Entry 4FD8 (X-ray diffraction, 1.52 A resolution); this record covers chain A.

[Chain A]
Protein: Beta-lactamase SHV-1
From: Klebsiella pneumoniae
Notes: EC 3.5.2.6
UniProt: P0AD64 (BLA1_KLEPN); the author numbering skips numbers that UniProt does not, so the offset changes along the chain: 26-238 = UniProt 22-234; 240-253 = UniProt 235-248; 255-292 = UniProt 249-286
Chain sequence (265 residues; numbered 26 to 292; 2 numbers in that range are skipped by the numbering (no residue carries them; nothing is unmodelled there); the number before each row is that of its first residue):
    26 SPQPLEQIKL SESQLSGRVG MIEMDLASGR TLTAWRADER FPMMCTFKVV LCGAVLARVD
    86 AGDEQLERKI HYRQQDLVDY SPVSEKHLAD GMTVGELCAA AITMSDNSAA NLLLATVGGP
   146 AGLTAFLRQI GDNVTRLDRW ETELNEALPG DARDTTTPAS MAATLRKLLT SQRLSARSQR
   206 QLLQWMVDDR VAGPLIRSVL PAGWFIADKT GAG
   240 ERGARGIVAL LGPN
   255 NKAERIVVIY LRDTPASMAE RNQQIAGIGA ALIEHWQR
Differences from the reference sequence: engineered mutation Cys70 (Ser66 in P0AD64)
Curated features (UniProtKB/Swiss-Prot):
  - active site: Glu168 (Proton acceptor)
  - binding site (a beta-lactam): Lys73, Ser130, Glu166
Residues lining bound ligands:
  - cyclohexyl-hexyl-beta-D-maltoside (MA4), molecule 1: Ala217, Leu220, Ile221, Arg244, Ile246, Asn276, Ile279, Ala280
  - cyclohexyl-hexyl-beta-D-maltoside (MA4), molecule 2: Ile221, Val224, Leu225, Pro226, Ile231, Ile246, Ala248, Leu250, Val261, Ile263, Ile279, Ala280, Gly283, Ala284, Ile287, Glu288

[In short]
Ligands of chain A: cyclohexyl-hexyl-beta-D-maltoside. Curated annotation (UniProt) lists active-site residue
Glu168 and 3 beta-lactam-binding residues.
Chain A is Beta-lactamase SHV-1 (Klebsiella pneumoniae); the structure, Structure of apo S70C SHV
beta-lactamase, was determined by X-ray diffraction, deposited together with 4FH2 and 4FH4.
